PDB entry 4MV5 | X-ray diffraction, 1.90 A resolution | chain A

== Chain A ==
Name: 4-hydroxy-3-methylbut-2-enyl diphosphate reductase
Organism: Escherichia coli
Notes: EC 1.17.1.2
UniProt: C9QSC3 (C9QSC3_ECOD1); residues 1-315 here = UniProt positions 1-315
Chain sequence (327 residues; numbered -11 to 315; the number before each row is that of its first residue; numbers below 1 keep their minus sign (Met-11 is residue -11)):
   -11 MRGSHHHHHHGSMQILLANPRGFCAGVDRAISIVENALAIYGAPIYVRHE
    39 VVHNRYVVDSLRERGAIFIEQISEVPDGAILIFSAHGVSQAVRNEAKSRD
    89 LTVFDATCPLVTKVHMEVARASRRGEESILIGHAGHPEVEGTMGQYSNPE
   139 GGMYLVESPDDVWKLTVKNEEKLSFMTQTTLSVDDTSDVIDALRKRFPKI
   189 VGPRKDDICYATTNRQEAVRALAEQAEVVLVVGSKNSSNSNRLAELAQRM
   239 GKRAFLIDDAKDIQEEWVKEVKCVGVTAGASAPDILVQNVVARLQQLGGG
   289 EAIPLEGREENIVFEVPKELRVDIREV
Not modelled in the structure: -11 to 0, 310-315
Construct notes: expression tag (-11 to 0)
Ion coordination: 3Fe-4S cluster Fe: Cys12, Cys96, Cys197
Residues lining bound ligands:
  - 2E7 ((6-chloropyridin-3-yl)methyl trihydrogen diphosphate): Val15, Val40, His41, Ala73, His74, Val99, His124, Glu126, Thr167, Thr168, Asn224, Ser225, Ser226, Asn227, Ala268, Ser269
  - 3Fe-4S cluster (F3S): Cys12, Gly14, Val15, Cys96, Leu98, Val99, Thr167, Thr168, Cys197, Tyr198, Ala199, Thr200, Ala268

== Overview ==
Ligands of chain A: 3Fe-4S cluster and compound 2E7. Cys12, Cys96 and Cys197 form the 3Fe-4S cluster Fe site.
Chain A is 4-hydroxy-3-methylbut-2-enyl diphosphate reductase (Escherichia coli); the structure, IspH in
complex with 6-chloropyridin-3-ylmethyl diphosphate, was determined by X-ray diffraction, deposited together
with 4MUX, 4MUY and 4MV0.
